Entry 3FN1 (X-ray diffraction, 2.50 A resolution); this record covers chains A and B.

Chain A:
Molecule: NEDD8-activating enzyme E1 catalytic subunit
From: Homo sapiens
Notes: EC 6.3.2.-; fragment: UBIQUITIN-ACTIVATING ENZYME E1C, residue 368-463
UniProt: Q8TBC4 (UBA3_HUMAN); residues 347-442 here correspond to UniProt positions 368-463 (UniProt number = residue number + 21)
Sequence (98 residues; row label = number of the first residue in the row):
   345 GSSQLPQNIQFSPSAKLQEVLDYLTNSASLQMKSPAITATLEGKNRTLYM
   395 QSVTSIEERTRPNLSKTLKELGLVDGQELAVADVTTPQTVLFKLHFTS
Disordered / not traced: 345-349, 442
Sequence notes: expression tag (345-346); engineered mutation Mse394 (Leu415 in Q8TBC4)
Modified / non-standard residues: Mse376 (selenomethionine; parent Met); Mse394 (selenomethionine; parent Met)

Chain B:
Molecule: NEDD8-conjugating enzyme UBE2F
From: Homo sapiens
Notes: EC 6.3.2.-
UniProt: Q969M7 (UBE2F_HUMAN); aligned to UniProt positions 21-179 over residues 27-185 (the alignment contains insertions or deletions, so no single offset holds)
Sequence (167 residues; numbered 19 to 185; the number before each row is that of its first residue):
    19 GSATASDSTRRVSVRDKLLVKEVAELEANLPCTCKVHFPDPNKLHCFQLT
    69 VTPDEGYYQGGKFQFETEVPDAYNMVPPKVKCLTKIWHPNITETGEICLS
   119 LLREHSIDGTGWAPTRTLKDVVWGLNSLFTDLLNFDDPLNIEAAEHHLRD
   169 KEDFRNKVDDYIKRYAR
Disordered / not traced: 19-25
Sequence notes: expression tag (19-20)
Cystine bridges: Cys50 forms a disulfide with the same residue of a neighbouring copy of this chain
What the authors report for this chain:
  - catalytic residues: Cys116

Interface between chain A and chain B:
Contacting residue pairs (41):
  Ala380(A) - Val38(B)  hydrophobic
  Thr382(A) - Val38(B)
  Thr384(A) - Thr27(B)
  Thr384(A) - Arg28(B)
  Thr384(A) - Arg29(B)
  Thr384(A) - Val30(B)
  Glu386(A) - Thr27(B)  hydrogen bond (backbone-backbone)
  Gly387(A) - Thr27(B)  hydrogen bond (backbone-backbone)
  Asn389(A) - Asp34(B)
  Asn389(A) - Asn60(B)
  Asn389(A) - Leu62(B)
  Arg390(A) - Asn60(B)
  Thr391(A) - Pro59(B)  hydrogen bond (side chain-backbone)
  Thr391(A) - Asn60(B)  hydrogen bond (backbone-side chain)
  Thr391(A) - Leu62(B)
  Mse394(A) - Val41(B)
  Mse394(A) - Leu62(B)  hydrophobic
  Ser396(A) - Ala42(B)  hydrogen bond (side chain-backbone)
  Ser396(A) - Glu45(B)
  Val397(A) - Val41(B)
  Val397(A) - Glu45(B)
  Val397(A) - Phe56(B)  hydrophobic
  Thr398(A) - Glu45(B)  hydrogen bond (backbone-side chain)
  Ser399(A) - His55(B)
  Ser399(A) - Phe56(B)  hydrogen bond (side chain-backbone)
  Ile400(A) - Val41(B)  hydrophobic
  Ile400(A) - Phe56(B)  hydrophobic
  Ile400(A) - Pro59(B)  hydrophobic
  Ile400(A) - Leu62(B)  hydrophobic
  Arg403(A) - Pro57(B)  hydrogen bond (side chain-backbone)
  Thr404(A) - Pro59(B)
  Gln421(A) - Arg28(B)
  Ala424(A) - Val30(B)  hydrophobic
  Ala424(A) - Val38(B)
  Ala426(A) - Val38(B)  hydrophobic
  Ala426(A) - Lys39(B)
  Asp427(A) - Lys39(B)  hydrogen bond (backbone-side chain)
  Thr430(A) - Lys39(B)  hydrogen bond (backbone-side chain)
  Pro431(A) - Lys39(B)
  Thr433(A) - Lys35(B)  hydrogen bond (side chain-backbone)
  Thr433(A) - Lys39(B)
Other interface residues (no listed pair), chain A (28 interface residues in all): Leu385, Glu422, Val428, Gln432, Leu435
Other interface residues (no listed pair), chain B (19 interface residues in all): Val54, Asp58
The authors on this interface:
  - interface residues, chain A: Thr382(A), Thr391(A), Mse394(A), Val397(A), Ile400(A), Ala424(A), Ala426(A), Thr433(A), Leu435(A)
  - interface residues, chain B: Val30(B), Lys35(B), Val38(B), Val41(B), Val54(B), Phe56(B), Leu62(B)

Summary:
Chain A and chain B form an interface of 28 and 19 residues respectively, with 11 hydrogen bonds. Polar
contacts include Thr391(A)-Pro59(B), Thr391(A)-Asn60(B) and Ser396(A)-Ala42(B). From the paper: the catalytic
residue Cys116(B); interface residues Thr382(A), Thr391(A) and Val30(B) among others.
Chain A is NEDD8-activating enzyme E1 catalytic subunit and chain B is NEDD8-conjugating enzyme UBE2F, both
from Homo sapiens; the structure, E2-RING expansion of the NEDD8 cascade confers specificity to cullin
modification, was determined by X-ray diffraction.
